PDB entry 8KFS | X-ray diffraction, 2.15 A resolution | chains A and E of the 5 polymer chains in the assembly

== Chain A ==
Protein: Holliday junction resolvase MOC1, chloroplastic
Source organism: Zea mays
UniProtKB: B4FCI7 (B4FCI7_MAIZE); residues 109-271 here = UniProt positions 109-271
Chain sequence (163 residues; numbered 109 to 271; the number before each row is that of its first residue):
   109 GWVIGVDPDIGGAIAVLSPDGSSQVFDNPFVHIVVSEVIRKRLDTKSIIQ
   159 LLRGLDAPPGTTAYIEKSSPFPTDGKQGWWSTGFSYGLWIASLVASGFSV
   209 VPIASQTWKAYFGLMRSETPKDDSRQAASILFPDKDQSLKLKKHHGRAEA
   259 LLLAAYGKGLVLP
What the authors report for this chain:
  - conformationally variable residues: Asp115, Asp117, Glu174, Glu257
  - mutagenesis - D115N, K229A, H253A, H253D: decreased catalytic activity
  - catalytic residues: Lys229 (proposed by the authors, not directly observed)
  - mutagenesis - H253K: abolished catalytic activity on HJ

== Chain E ==
Molecule: 8-nt DNA strand
Sequence (8 nucleotides; row label = number of the first residue in the row):
     1 CACGATTG

== Chain A / chain E interface ==
Pairs across the interface - 15 pairs, chain A then chain E:
  Asp117(A) - DC1(E)  sugar contact
  Asp117(A) - DA2(E)  phosphate contact
  Ile118(A) - DA2(E)  hydrogen bond to the phosphate
  Val146(A) - DG4(E)  phosphate contact
  Ile147(A) - DG4(E)  phosphate contact
  Arg148(A) - DC3(E)  salt bridge to the phosphate
  Arg148(A) - DG4(E)  salt bridge to the phosphate
  Arg150(A) - DC3(E)  salt bridge to the phosphate
  Asp182(A) - DC1(E)  base contact
  Gln185(A) - DC3(E)  sugar contact
  Gly186(A) - DA2(E)  sugar contact
  Ser189(A) - DA2(E)  hydrogen bond to the phosphate
  Ser189(A) - DC3(E)  hydrogen bond to the phosphate
  Lys229(A) - DC1(E)  salt bridge to the phosphate
  His253(A) - DC1(E)  phosphate contact
Also at the interface, not in a pair above, chain A (15 interface residues in all): Lys149, Thr190, Glu257

== Overview ==
15 residues of chain A face 4 of chain E across their interface; the contacts include 3 hydrogen bonds and 4
salt bridges. Polar pairs include Ile118(A)-DA2(E), Ser189(A)-DA2(E) and Ser189(A)-DC3(E). The paper reports
the catalytic residue Lys229(A); D115N, K229A and H253A of chain A, among others, reduce catalytic activity; 5
substitutions were tested in all.
Chain A is Holliday junction resolvase MOC1, chloroplastic (Zea mays) and chain E is an 8-nt DNA strand; the
structure, Crystal structure of ZmMOC1/nicked Holliday junction complex at ground state, was determined by
X-ray diffraction, deposited together with 8KFR, 8KFT, 8KFU, 8KFV and 8KFW.
